8EEY - chains A and B of the 5 polymer chains in the assembly; structure by electron microscopy, 2.53 A resolution.

# Chain A
Molecule: Cas7-11
From: Desulfonema ishimotonii
UniProtKB: A0A401FT36 (A0A401FT36_9DELT); residues 1-1601 here = UniProt positions 1-1601
Sequence (1601 residues; each row starts with the number of its first residue):
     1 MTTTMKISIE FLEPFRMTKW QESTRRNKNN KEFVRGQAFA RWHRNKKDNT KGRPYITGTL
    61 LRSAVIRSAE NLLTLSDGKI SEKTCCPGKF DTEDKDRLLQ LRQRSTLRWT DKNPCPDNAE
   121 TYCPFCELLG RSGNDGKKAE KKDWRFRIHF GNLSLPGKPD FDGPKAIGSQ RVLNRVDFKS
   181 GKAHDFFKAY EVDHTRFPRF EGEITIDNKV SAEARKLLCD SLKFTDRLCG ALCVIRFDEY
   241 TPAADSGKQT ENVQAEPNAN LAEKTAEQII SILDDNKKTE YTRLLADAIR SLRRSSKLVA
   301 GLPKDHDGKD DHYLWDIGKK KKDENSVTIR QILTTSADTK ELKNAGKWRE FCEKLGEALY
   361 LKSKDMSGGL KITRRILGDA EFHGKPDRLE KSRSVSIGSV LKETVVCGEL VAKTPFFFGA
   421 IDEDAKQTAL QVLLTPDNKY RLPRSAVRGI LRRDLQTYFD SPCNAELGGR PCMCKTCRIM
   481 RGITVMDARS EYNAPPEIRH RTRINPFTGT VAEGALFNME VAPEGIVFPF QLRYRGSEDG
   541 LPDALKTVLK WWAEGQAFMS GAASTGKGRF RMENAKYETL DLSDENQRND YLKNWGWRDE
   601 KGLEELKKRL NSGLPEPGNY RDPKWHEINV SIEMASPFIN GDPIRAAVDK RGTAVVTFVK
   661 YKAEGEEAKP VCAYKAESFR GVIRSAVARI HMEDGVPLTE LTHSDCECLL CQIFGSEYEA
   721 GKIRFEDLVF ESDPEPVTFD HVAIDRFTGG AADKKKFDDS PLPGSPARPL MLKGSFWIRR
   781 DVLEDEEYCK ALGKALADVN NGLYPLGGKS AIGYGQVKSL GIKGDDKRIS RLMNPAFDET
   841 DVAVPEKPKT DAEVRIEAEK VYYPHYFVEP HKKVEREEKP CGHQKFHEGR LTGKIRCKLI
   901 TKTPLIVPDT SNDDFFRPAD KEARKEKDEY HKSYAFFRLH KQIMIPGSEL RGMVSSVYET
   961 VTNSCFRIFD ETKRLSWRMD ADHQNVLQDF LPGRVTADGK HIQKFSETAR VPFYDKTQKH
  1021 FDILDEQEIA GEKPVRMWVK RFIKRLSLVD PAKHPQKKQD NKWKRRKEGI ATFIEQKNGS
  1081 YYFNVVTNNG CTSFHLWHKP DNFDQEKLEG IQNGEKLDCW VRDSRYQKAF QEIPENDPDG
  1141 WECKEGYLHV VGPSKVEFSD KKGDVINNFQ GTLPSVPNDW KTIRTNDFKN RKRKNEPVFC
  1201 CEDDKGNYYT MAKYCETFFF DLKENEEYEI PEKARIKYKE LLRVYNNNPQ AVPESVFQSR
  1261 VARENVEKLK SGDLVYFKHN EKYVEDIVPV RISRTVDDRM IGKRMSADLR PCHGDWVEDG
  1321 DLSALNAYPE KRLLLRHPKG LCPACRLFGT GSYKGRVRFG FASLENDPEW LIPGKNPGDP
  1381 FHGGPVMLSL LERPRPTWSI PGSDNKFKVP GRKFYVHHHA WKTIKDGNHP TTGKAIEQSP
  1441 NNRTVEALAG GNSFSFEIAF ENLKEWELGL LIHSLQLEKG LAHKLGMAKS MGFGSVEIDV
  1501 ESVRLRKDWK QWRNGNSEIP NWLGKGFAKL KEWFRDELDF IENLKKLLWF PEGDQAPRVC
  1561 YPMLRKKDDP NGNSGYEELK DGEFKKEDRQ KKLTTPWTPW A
Disordered / not traced: 1, 133-143, 238-259, 320-325, 835-841, 919-928
Construct notes: engineered mutation Ala429 (Asp in A0A401FT36), Ala654 (Asp in A0A401FT36)
Bound ions: Zn2+ site 1: Cys86, Cys115, Cys123, Cys126; Zn2+ site 2: Cys463, Cys472, Cys474, Cys477; Zn2+ site 3: His703, Cys706, Cys708, Cys711; Zn2+ site 4: Cys965, Cys1312, Cys1342, Cys1345
Reported in the primary citation:
  - binding site for DR-mismatched target RNA: Lys182, Arg375, Glu717, Tyr718
  - mutagenesis - D429A/D654A: unchanged catalytic activity
  - mutagenesis - K182A/R375A/E717A/Y718A: decreased signaling
  - mutagenesis - K182A/R375A/E717A/Y718A: unchanged binding to Csx29 (chain B)

# Chain B
Molecule: Csx29
From: Desulfonema ishimotonii
UniProtKB: A0A401FT52 (A0A401FT52_9DELT); residue numbers follow UniProt; this construct covers 1-751
Sequence (751 residues; each row starts with the number of its first residue):
     1 MSNPIRDIQD RLKTAKFDNK DDMMNLASSL YKYEKQLMDS SEATLCQQGL SNRPNSFSQL
    61 SQFRDSDIQS KAGGQTGKFW QNEYEACKNF QTHKERRETL EQIIRFLQNG AEEKDADDLL
   121 LKTLARAYFH RGLLYRPKGF SVPARKVEAM KKAIAYCEII LDKNEEESEA LRIWLYAAME
   181 LRRCGEEYPE NFAEKLFYLA NDGFISELYD IRLFLEYTER EEDNNFLDMI LQENQDRERL
   241 FELCLYKARA CFHLNQLNDV RIYGESAIDN APGAFADPFW DELVEFIRML RNKKSELWKE
   301 IAIKAWDKCR EKEMKVGNNI YLSWYWARQR ELYDLAFMAQ DGIEKKTRIA DSLKSRTTLR
   361 IQELNELRKD AHRKQNRRLE DKLDRIIEQE NEARDGAYLR RNPPCFTGGK REEIPFARLP
   421 QNWIAVHFYL NELESHEGGK GGHALIYDPQ KAEKDQWQDK SFDYKELHRK FLEWQENYIL
   481 NEEGSADFLV TLCREIEKAM PFLFKSEVIP EDRPVLWIPH GFLHRLPLHA AMKSGNNSNI
   541 EIFWERHASR YLPAWHLFDP APYSREESST LLKNFEEYDF QNLENGEIEV YAPSSPKKVK
   601 EAIRENPAIL LLLCHGEADM TNPFRSCLKL KNKDMTIFDL LTVEDVRLSG SRILLGACES
   661 DMVPPLEFSV DEHLSVSGAF LSHKAGEIVA GLWTVDSEKV DECYSYLVEE KDFLRNLQEW
   721 QMAETENFRS ENDSSLFYKI APFRIIGFPA E
Disordered / not traced: 1, 109-116, 534-539, 751
Reported in the primary citation:
  - catalytic residues: His615, Cys658
  - binding site for DR-mismatched target RNA: Tyr398
  - contacts within the chain: Arg394-Glu672 (salt bridge), Asp395-Arg625 (salt bridge), Tyr478-Glu659, Asp661-Arg744
  - mutagenesis - R394A/D395A: decreased catalytic activity
  - mutagenesis - R394A/D395A: unchanged binding to Cas7-11 (chain A)
  - mutagenesis - H615A/C658A: abolished catalytic activity
  - conformationally variable residues (helix shift): Glu313 to Tyr325, Arg356 to Arg411
  - allosteric site: Glu390, Asn391, Arg394, Asp395

# How chain A and chain B interact
Pairs across the interface (94):
  Ser105(A) - Glu476(B)  hydrogen bond
  Arg108(A) - Phe488(B)
  Arg375(A) - Arg145(B)
  Ile376(A) - Glu101(B)
  Ile376(A) - Arg105(B)
  Ile376(A) - Tyr128(B)  hydrogen bond (backbone-side chain)
  Leu377(A) - Tyr135(B)  hydrophobic
  Leu377(A) - Arg145(B)
  Leu377(A) - Glu148(B)
  Leu377(A) - Ala149(B)
  Gly378(A) - Arg145(B)
  Gly378(A) - Glu148(B)  hydrogen bond (backbone-side chain)
  Asp379(A) - Glu148(B)  hydrogen bond (backbone-side chain)
  Ala380(A) - Glu148(B)
  Lys391(A) - His468(B)
  Lys391(A) - Leu472(B)
  Ser392(A) - Arg469(B)  hydrogen bond (backbone-side chain)
  Arg393(A) - Glu473(B)
  Arg393(A) - Glu476(B)  salt bridge
  Ser394(A) - Glu473(B)  hydrogen bond (backbone-side chain)
  Ser394(A) - Asn477(B)  hydrogen bond (backbone-side chain)
  Val395(A) - Glu476(B)
  Val395(A) - Asn477(B)
  Val395(A) - Leu480(B)  hydrophobic
  Ser396(A) - Asn477(B)  hydrogen bond (backbone-side chain)
  Ser396(A) - Phe488(B)
  Ser461(A) - Arg625(B)
  Pro462(A) - Arg625(B)
  Asn464(A) - Asp395(B)  hydrogen bond (side chain-backbone)
  Asn464(A) - Gly396(B)
  Asn464(A) - Thr621(B)
  Arg470(A) - Leu472(B)
  Met473(A) - Ile479(B)  hydrophobic
  Met473(A) - Leu480(B)  hydrophobic
  Met473(A) - Met620(B)
  Cys474(A) - Met620(B)  hydrophobic
  Lys475(A) - Glu617(B)  salt bridge
  Arg478(A) - Ile479(B)
  Arg478(A) - Leu480(B)
  Asn505(A) - Thr44(B)  hydrogen bond
  Phe507(A) - Ser40(B)
  Phe507(A) - Ser41(B)
  Phe507(A) - Glu42(B)
  Phe507(A) - Leu45(B)
  Thr508(A) - Thr44(B)
  Ala512(A) - Ser40(B)
  Glu513(A) - Leu37(B)
  Glu513(A) - Met38(B)
  Asp705(A) - Lys94(B)  salt bridge
  Asp705(A) - Tyr398(B)  hydrogen bond
  Asp705(A) - Arg400(B)
  Cys706(A) - Arg400(B)  hydrogen bond (backbone-side chain)
  Glu707(A) - Arg400(B)
  Glu707(A) - Arg401(B)
  Glu719(A) - Arg400(B)  salt bridge
  Glu878(A) - Leu45(B)
  Glu878(A) - Cys46(B)
  Glu878(A) - Gln47(B)  hydrogen bond (backbone-backbone)
  Glu878(A) - Gln48(B)
  Lys879(A) - Glu42(B)
  Lys879(A) - Leu45(B)
  Pro880(A) - Leu45(B)
  Pro880(A) - Gln47(B)
  Gly882(A) - Leu45(B)
  Arg1310(A) - Arg53(B)
  His1313(A) - Gln47(B)  hydrogen bond
  Glu1318(A) - Arg53(B)  salt bridge
  Asp1321(A) - Phe57(B)
  Leu1322(A) - Phe57(B)  hydrophobic
  Leu1325(A) - Phe57(B)  hydrophobic
  Leu1325(A) - Ser61(B)
  Tyr1328(A) - Arg64(B)
  Tyr1328(A) - Gln69(B)  hydrogen bond
  Glu1330(A) - Leu60(B)
  Glu1330(A) - Arg64(B)  salt bridge
  Arg1332(A) - Tyr33(B)
  Arg1332(A) - Leu37(B)
  Leu1333(A) - Ile5(B)  hydrophobic
  Leu1333(A) - Tyr33(B)
  Leu1333(A) - Gln48(B)
  Leu1333(A) - Gly49(B)
  Leu1333(A) - Leu50(B)  hydrogen bond (backbone-backbone)
  Leu1334(A) - Arg53(B)  hydrogen bond (backbone-side chain)
  Arg1336(A) - Gln47(B)
  Arg1336(A) - Gly49(B)
  Arg1336(A) - Arg53(B)  hydrogen bond (backbone-side chain)
  His1337(A) - Gln48(B)
  His1337(A) - Gly49(B)  hydrogen bond (backbone-backbone)
  His1337(A) - Arg53(B)
  Pro1338(A) - Gln48(B)
  Pro1338(A) - Gly49(B)
  Pro1338(A) - Ser51(B)
  Leu1341(A) - Gln47(B)
  Ser1352(A) - Gln47(B)  hydrogen bond
Other interface residues (no listed pair), chain A (63 interface residues in all): Asn29, Phe382, Ile397, Glu700, Cys881, Gln884, Trp1316, Ala1324, Pro1329, Leu1335, Gly1340, Tyr1353
Other interface residues (no listed pair), chain B (59 interface residues in all): Ile8, Leu30, Glu34, Ser56, Ile104, Arg131, Ala144, Lys152, Glu187, Arg394, Lys465, Asn481

# Overview
The interface between chain A and chain B involves 63 residues on one side and 59 on the other; the contacts
include 20 hydrogen bonds and 6 salt bridges. Among the polar pairs are Arg393(A)-Glu476(B),
Lys475(A)-Glu617(B) and Asp705(A)-Lys94(B). From the paper: catalytic residues His615(B) and Cys658(B);
K182A/R375A/E717A/Y718A of chain A reduce signaling; 4 substitutions were tested in all.
Here chain A is Cas7-11 and chain B is Csx29, both from Desulfonema ishimotonii. Entry 8EEY (Cas7-11 in
complex with DR-mismatched target RNA, Csx29 and Csx30) was determined by electron microscopy together with
8EEX from the same study.
